Entry 5F1E (X-ray diffraction, 2.70 A resolution); this record covers chains A and B.

== Chain A (and B) ==
Name: Sandercyanin Fluorescent Protein
Source organism: Sander vitreus
Notes: chain B of this document is another copy of the same molecule, construct and numbering; everything in this record applies to it too
Sequence (183 residues; each row starts with the number of its first residue):
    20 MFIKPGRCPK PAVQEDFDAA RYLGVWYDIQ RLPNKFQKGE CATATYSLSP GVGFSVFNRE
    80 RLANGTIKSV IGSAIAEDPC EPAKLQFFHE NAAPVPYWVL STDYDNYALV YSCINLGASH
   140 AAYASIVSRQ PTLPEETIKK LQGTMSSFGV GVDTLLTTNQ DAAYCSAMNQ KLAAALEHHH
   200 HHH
Unresolved in the structure: 20-21, 54-57, 189-202 (chain B: 20, 54-57, 189-202)
Disulfides: Cys27-Cys132, Cys60-Cys184

== Chain A / chain B interface ==
Pairs across the interface - 28 pairs, chain A then chain B:
  Pro69(A) - Pro69(B)
  Pro69(A) - Ser74(B)
  Pro69(A) - Ile90(B)
  Gly70(A) - Ser74(B)
  Gly70(A) - Ile90(B)
  Gly70(A) - Gly91(B)
  Gly70(A) - Ser92(B)
  Val71(A) - Ile90(B)
  Val71(A) - Gly91(B)
  Val71(A) - Ser92(B)  hydrogen bond (backbone-side chain)
  Val71(A) - Phe107(B)
  Val71(A) - His108(B)
  Val71(A) - Glu109(B)
  Ile90(A) - Pro69(B)
  Ile90(A) - Gly70(B)
  Gly91(A) - Gly70(B)
  Ser92(A) - Gly70(B)
  Ser92(A) - Val71(B)  hydrogen bond (side chain-backbone)
  Ile94(A) - Ile94(B)  hydrophobic
  Ile94(A) - Phe107(B)  hydrophobic
  Glu96(A) - Phe107(B)
  Glu96(A) - Ala111(B)
  Glu96(A) - Pro113(B)
  Pro98(A) - Asn110(B)
  Phe107(A) - Val71(B)
  Phe107(A) - Ile94(B)  hydrophobic
  Phe107(A) - Phe107(B)  hydrophobic
  Glu109(A) - Val71(B)
Also at the interface, not in a pair above, chain A (15 interface residues in all): Ser74, His108, Ala111, Pro113
Also at the interface, not in a pair above, chain B (16 interface residues in all): Glu96, Ala112

== Overview ==
15 residues of chain A face 16 of chain B across their interface; the contacts include 2 hydrogen bonds. Its
one hydrogen-bonded contact is Val71(A)-Ser92(B).
Both chains are Sandercyanin Fluorescent Protein (Sander vitreus). Entry 5F1E (Apo protein of Sandercyanin)
was determined by X-ray diffraction together with 5EZ2 and 5F6Z from the same study.
